6WM9 - chains A and C of the 3 polymer chains in the assembly; structure by X-ray diffraction, 2.45 A resolution.

== Chain A ==
Protein: Reticulocyte binding protein 2b
Organism: Plasmodium vivax (strain Salvador I)
UniProtKB: A5K736 (A5K736_PLAVS); residues 169-470 here correspond to UniProt positions 15-316 (UniProt number = residue number - 154)
Chain sequence (307 residues; row label = number of the first residue in the row):
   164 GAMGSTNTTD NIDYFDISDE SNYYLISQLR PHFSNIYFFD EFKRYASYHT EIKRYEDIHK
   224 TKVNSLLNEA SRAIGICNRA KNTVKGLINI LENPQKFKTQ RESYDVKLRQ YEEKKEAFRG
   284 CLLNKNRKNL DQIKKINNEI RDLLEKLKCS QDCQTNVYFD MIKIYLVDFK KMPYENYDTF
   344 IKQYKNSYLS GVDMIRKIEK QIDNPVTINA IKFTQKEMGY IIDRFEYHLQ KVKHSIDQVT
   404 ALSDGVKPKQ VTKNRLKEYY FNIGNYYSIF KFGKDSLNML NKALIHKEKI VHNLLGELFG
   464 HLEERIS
Unresolved in the structure: 164-167, 464-470
Differences from the reference sequence: expression tag (164-168)
Cystine bridges: Cys240-Cys284, Cys312-Cys316

== Chain C ==
Protein: 237235 Fab light chain
Organism: Homo sapiens
Notes: fragment: human antibody Fab light chain; antibody fragment or engineered binder
Chain sequence (221 residues; row label = number of the first residue in the row):
     1 TGSWAQSALT QPRSVSGSPG QSVTISCTGT SNDVGFYNFV SWYQHHPGKA PKLMIYDVTE
    61 RPSGVPDRFS GSKSGNTASL TISGLQAEDE AEYYCCSYAG TYTFVFGHGT KVTVLGQPKA
   121 NPTVTLFPPS SEELQANKAT LVCLISDFYP GAVTVAWKAD SSPVKAGVET TTPSKQSNNK
   181 YAASSYLSLT PEQWKSHRSY SCQVTHEGST VEKTVAPTEC S
Unresolved in the structure: 1-6, 219-221
Cystine bridges: Cys27-Cys95, Cys143-Cys202

== Interface between chain A and chain C ==
Pairs across the interface (19):
  Arg193(A) - Tyr98(C)
  Arg193(A) - Tyr102(C)
  Pro194(A) - Tyr102(C)
  Asn227(A) - Thr101(C)
  Leu230(A) - Tyr102(C)  hydrophobic
  Asn231(A) - Phe36(C)
  Asn231(A) - Tyr37(C)  hydrogen bond
  Asn231(A) - Gly100(C)
  Asn231(A) - Thr101(C)  hydrogen bond (side chain-backbone)
  Glu232(A) - Phe36(C)
  Ser234(A) - Phe39(C)
  Arg235(A) - Phe36(C)  hydrogen bond (side chain-backbone)
  Arg235(A) - Tyr37(C)
  Gly238(A) - Asn38(C)  hydrogen bond (backbone-side chain)
  Gly238(A) - Phe39(C)
  Asn241(A) - Asn38(C)  hydrogen bond (side chain-backbone)
  Asn241(A) - Phe39(C)
  Asn241(A) - Asp57(C)
  Asn245(A) - Glu60(C)
Other interface residues (no listed pair), chain A (13 interface residues in all): Ile239, Lys248
Other interface residues (no listed pair), chain C (13 interface residues in all): Gly35, Tyr56, Phe104

== In short ==
Chain A and chain C each contribute 13 residues to their interface, with 5 hydrogen bonds. Among the polar
pairs are Asn231(A)-Tyr37(C), Asn231(A)-Thr101(C) and Arg235(A)-Phe36(C).
Chain A is Reticulocyte binding protein 2b (Plasmodium vivax (strain Salvador I)) and chain C is 237235 Fab
light chain (Homo sapiens); the structure, Plasmodium vivax reticulocyte binding protein 2b (PvRBP2b) bound to
human monoclonal antibody 237235, was determined by X-ray diffraction together with 6WNO, 6WQO and 6WTY from
the same study.
